Entry 5ZVS (electron microscopy, 3.80 A resolution); this record covers chains E and 2 of the 12 polymer chains in the assembly.

== Chain E ==
Name: VP3
From: Grass carp reovirus
UniProt: Q9E3V8 (Q9E3V8_9REOV); residues 1-1214 here = UniProt positions 1-1214
Sequence (1214 residues; each row starts with the number of its first residue):
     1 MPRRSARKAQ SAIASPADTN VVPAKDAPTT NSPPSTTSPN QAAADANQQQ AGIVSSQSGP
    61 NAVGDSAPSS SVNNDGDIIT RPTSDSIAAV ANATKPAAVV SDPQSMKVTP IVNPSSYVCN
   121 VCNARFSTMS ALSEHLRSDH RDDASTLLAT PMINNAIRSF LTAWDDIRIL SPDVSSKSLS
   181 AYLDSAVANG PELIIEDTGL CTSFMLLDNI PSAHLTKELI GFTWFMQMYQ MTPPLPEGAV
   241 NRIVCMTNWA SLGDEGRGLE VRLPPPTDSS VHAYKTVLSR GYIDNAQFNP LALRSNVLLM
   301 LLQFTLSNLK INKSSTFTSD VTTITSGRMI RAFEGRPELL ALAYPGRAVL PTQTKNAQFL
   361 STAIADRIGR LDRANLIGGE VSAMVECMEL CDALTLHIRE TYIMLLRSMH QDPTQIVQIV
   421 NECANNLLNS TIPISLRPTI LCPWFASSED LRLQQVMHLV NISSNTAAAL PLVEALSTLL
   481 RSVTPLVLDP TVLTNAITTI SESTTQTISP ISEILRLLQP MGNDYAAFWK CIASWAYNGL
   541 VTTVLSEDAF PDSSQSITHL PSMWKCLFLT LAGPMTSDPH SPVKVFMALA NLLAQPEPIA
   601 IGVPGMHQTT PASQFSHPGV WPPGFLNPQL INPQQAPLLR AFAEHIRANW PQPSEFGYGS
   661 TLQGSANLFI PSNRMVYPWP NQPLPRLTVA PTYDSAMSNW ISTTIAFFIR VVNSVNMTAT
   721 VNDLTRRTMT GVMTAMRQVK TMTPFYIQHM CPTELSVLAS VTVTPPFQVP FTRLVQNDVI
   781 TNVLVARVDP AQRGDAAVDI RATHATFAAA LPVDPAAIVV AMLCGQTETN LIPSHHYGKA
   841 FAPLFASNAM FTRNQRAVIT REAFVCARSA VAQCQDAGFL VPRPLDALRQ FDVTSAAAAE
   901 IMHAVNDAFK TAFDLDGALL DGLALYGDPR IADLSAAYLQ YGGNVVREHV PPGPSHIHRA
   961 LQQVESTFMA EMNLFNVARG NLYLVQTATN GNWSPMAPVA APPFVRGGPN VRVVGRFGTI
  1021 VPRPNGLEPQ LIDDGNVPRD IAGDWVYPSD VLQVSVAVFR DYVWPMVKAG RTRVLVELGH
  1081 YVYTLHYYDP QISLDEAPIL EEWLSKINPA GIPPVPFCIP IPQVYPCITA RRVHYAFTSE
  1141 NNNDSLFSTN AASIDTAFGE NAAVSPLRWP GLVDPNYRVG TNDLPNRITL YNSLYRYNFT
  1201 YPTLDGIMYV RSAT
Disordered / not traced: 1-176, 334-336, 1212-1214

== Chain 2 ==
Name: VP2
From: Grass carp reovirus
UniProt: Q9E3V9 (Q9E3V9_9REOV); numbering as in UniProt (aligned over 1-1274)
Sequence (1274 residues; each row starts with the number of its first residue):
     1 MEELFNALPQ PLQQLSLALA GEIPLTDHIF EQAASTWHVQ PRSLTYKLLD HIPFATPVVV
    61 PPSIYHSLDW SKCFAVNQDR VERIPTIDNP DDVYVPNSDI GPLLTSLHTI PDYGFLHPTI
   121 ENDATTLRAE RARCASTFYK IASSQARQVK LDPIRMLGFL LLVQARPRVP SGLVTDQPTR
   181 RDPTLSPALH AIWQVMQYYK VAGVYYAPAL VVPSGAIWWI PPPGKRNVVS VQYLLTDLIS
   241 LAILAHMTDM SPTLELTGVL MYLRAASSHS YAYTLLQMKS VFPALSLRSM YRNKGFGGKA
   301 PAIEWTEPRS KYKFRWTGVT QLHDGLRPRS PSMDVPTLET LAKYELVDIG HTIIRERNAH
   361 PQHNHDSVRF VRDVMALTSG MYLVRQPTMS VLREYSQVPD IKDPIPPSAW TGPIGNVRYL
   421 LPSVQGPARH LYDTWRAAAR QIAQDPQWHD PLNQAIMRAQ YVTARGGSSA SLKFALKVTG
   481 IVLPEYDDSK VKKSSKIYQA AQIARIAFML LIAAIHAEVT MGIRNQVQRR ARSIMPLNVI
   541 QQAISAPHTL VANYINKHMN LSTTSGSVVT DKVIPLILYA STPPNTVVNV DIKACDASIT
   601 YNYFLSVICG AMHEGFEVGN ADAAFMGVPS TIVSDRRSPV APYSRPISGL QTMVQHLADL
   661 YAAGFRYSVS DAFSSGNKFS FPTSTFPSGS TATSTEHTAN NSTMMEYFLN VHAPSHVKSA
   721 SLKRILTDMT IQRNYVCQGD DGILLLPHEA ASKISADDMN ELLTCLRDYG QLFGWNYDID
   781 WSDTAEYLKL YALMGCRIPN TSRHPPVGKE YAAPQTDEIW PSLIDIVIGH HLNGVTDVLN
   841 WREWLRFSWA FACYSSRGGY TNPRGQSFSA QYPWWTFVYL GIPPILLPGQ TPFIHSCYMP
   901 PGDQGMFSIL NGWRDWLISH ASTTLPPLRH NHPVWGLSDV PSLLSQFGVY AGYHAAQHYR
   961 RPKPAPETAS SDSINQITSD LTEYLFYDSA LKARVMKGRY NWERLSSSLS LNVGSRVPSL
  1021 FDVPGKWVAA GRDAEKPPPS SVEDMFTSLN RCIRRPTHSF SRLLELYLRV HVALGESIPL
  1081 AIDPDVPQVA GADPANDDHW FKYTCLGDIP SATRNYFGES LFVGRVVSGL DVEAVDATLL
  1141 RLKILGAPPE AFIAVLNGIG MSDSEAHQIA GRISLANAQL VQIARVVHLS IPSSWMTLNT
  1201 GPYIHHHAYD FKPGITQPSA KSRDKSIWMS PILKLLCTSY AMTVAGPVRT SIVTEIDGSA
  1261 AALSGNLRVW MRDV
Disordered / not traced: 1-2, 526-537, 560-567, 688-693, 1274
Glycans and other covalent adducts: covalent link K496-Y498
What the authors report for this chain:
  - conformationally variable residues (order/disorder transition): D488 to K492, N560 to S567, S688 to T693, K963 to S979

== Interface between chain E and chain 2 ==
Contacting residue pairs (8):
  T498(E) with P1213(2), hydrogen bond (side chain-backbone); G1214(2)
  T504(E) with K1221(2); R1223(2), hydrogen bond (backbone-side chain)
  Q506(E) with R1223(2), hydrogen bond (backbone-side chain)
  T507(E) with R1223(2)
  S509(E) with K1221(2), hydrogen bond
  S512(E) with P1218(2)
Also at the interface, not in a pair above, chain E (8 interface residues in all): E502, T505
Also at the interface, not in a pair above, chain 2 (6 interface residues in all): D1224

== In short ==
8 residues of chain E face 6 of chain 2 across their interface; the contacts include 4 hydrogen bonds. Polar
contacts include T498(E)-P1213(2), T504(E)-R1223(2) and Q506(E)-R1223(2). From the paper: conformational
variability at D488(2), N560(2) and S688(2) among others.
Chain E is VP3 and chain 2 is VP2, both from Grass carp reovirus; the structure, Structure of RNA polymerase
complex and genome within a dsRNA virus provides insights into the mechanisms ..., was determined by electron
microscopy (same publication as 5ZVT).
